Entry 7M4J (X-ray diffraction, 2.38 A resolution); this record covers chains A and P of the 4 polymer chains in the assembly.

[Chain A]
Name: DNA polymerase lambda
From: Homo sapiens
Notes: EC 2.7.7.7, 4.2.99.-
UniProtKB: Q9UGP5 (DPOLL_HUMAN); residue numbers follow UniProt; this construct covers 242-464, 470-575
Sequence (329 residues; row label = number of the first residue in the row; note: 5 numbers in that range are skipped by the numbering (no residue carries them; nothing is unmodelled there)):
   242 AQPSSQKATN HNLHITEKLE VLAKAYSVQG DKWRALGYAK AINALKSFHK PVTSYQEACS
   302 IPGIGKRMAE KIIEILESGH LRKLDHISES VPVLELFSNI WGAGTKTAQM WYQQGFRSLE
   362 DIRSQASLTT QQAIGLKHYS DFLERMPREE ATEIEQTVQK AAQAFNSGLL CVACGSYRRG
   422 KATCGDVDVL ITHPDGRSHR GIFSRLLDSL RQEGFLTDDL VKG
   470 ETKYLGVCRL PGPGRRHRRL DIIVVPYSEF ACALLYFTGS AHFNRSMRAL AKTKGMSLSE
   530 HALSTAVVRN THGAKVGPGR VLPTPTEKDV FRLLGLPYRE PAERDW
Not modelled in the structure: 242-250, 542-545
Differences from the reference sequence: conflict Lys-463 (Ser in Q9UGP5), Gly-464 (Gln in Q9UGP5), Thr-471 (Gln in Q9UGP5); engineered mutation Ala-543 (Cys in Q9UGP5)
Ion coordination: Na+ site 1: Cys-300, Ile-302, Ile-305 (shared with 1 residue of chain D); Na+ site 2: Ser-339, Ile-341, Ala-344 (shared with DA5(P) of chain P); Mn2+ site 1: Asp-382, His-486; Mn2+ site 2: Asp-427, Asp-429 (together with phosphate ion) (shared with DC7(P) of chain P); Na+ site 3: Asp-427, Asp-429, Asp-490 (shared with DC6(P), DC7(P) of chain P)
From the paper describing this entry:
  - conformationally variable residues (side-chain flip): Asp-427

[Chain P]
Molecule: 7-nt DNA strand
Sequence (7 nucleotides; each row starts with the number of its first residue):
     1 CAGTACC
Ion coordination: Na+ site 1: DA5 (shared with Ser-339(A), Ile-341(A), Ala-344(A) of chain A); Na+ site 2: DC6, DC7 (shared with Asp-427(A), Asp-429(A), Asp-490(A) of chain A); Mn2+: DC7 (together with phosphate ion) (shared with Asp-427(A), Asp-429(A) of chain A)

[Interface between chain A and chain P]
Contacting residue pairs - 27 pairs, chain A then chain P:
  Ile-341(A) with DA5(P), phosphate contact
  Trp-342(A) with DA5(P), hydrogen bond to the phosphate; DC6(P), hydrogen bond to the phosphate
  Gly-343(A) with DT4(P), phosphate contact; DA5(P), hydrogen bond to the phosphate
  Ala-344(A) with DT4(P), phosphate contact; DA5(P), hydrogen bond to the phosphate
  Gly-345(A) with DT4(P), hydrogen bond to the phosphate
  Thr-346(A) with DT4(P), hydrogen bond to the phosphate
  Lys-347(A) with DG3(P), phosphate contact; DT4(P), hydrogen bond to the phosphate
  Thr-348(A) with DG3(P), phosphate contact; DT4(P), hydrogen bond to the phosphate
  Arg-420(A) with DC7(P), phosphate contact
  Asp-427(A) with DC7(P), phosphate contact
  Asp-429(A) with DC6(P), phosphate contact; DC7(P), phosphate contact
  Arg-488(A) with DC6(P), salt bridge to the phosphate
  Asp-490(A) with DC6(P), sugar contact
  Tyr-505(A) with DC6(P), hydrogen bond to the base; DC7(P), hydrogen bond to the base
  Phe-506(A) with DC7(P), sugar contact
  Thr-507(A) with DC7(P), phosphate contact
  Gly-508(A) with DC7(P), phosphate contact
  Ser-509(A) with DC7(P), sugar contact
  Ala-510(A) with DC7(P), sugar contact
  Asn-513(A) with DC7(P), hydrogen bond to the base
Also at the interface, not in a pair above, chain A (23 interface residues in all): Gly-416, Leu-474, Arg-517

[In short]
23 residues of chain A face 5 of chain P across their interface, with 11 hydrogen bonds and 1 salt bridge.
Polar contacts include Tyr-505(A)/DC6(P), Tyr-505(A)/DC7(P) and Asn-513(A)/DC7(P). Cys-300(A), Ile-302(A) and
Ile-305(A) coordinate Na+ site 1. From the paper: conformational variability at Asp-427(A).
Chain A is DNA polymerase lambda (Homo sapiens) and chain P is a 7-nt DNA strand; the structure, DNA
Polymerase Lambda, dCTP:At Mn2+ Product State Ternary Complex, 960 min, was determined by X-ray diffraction,
deposited together with 7M43, 7M44, 7M45, 7M46, 7M47, 7M48 and 12 further entries.
